Entry 8BYY (X-ray diffraction, 1.60 A resolution); this record covers chains A and B.

[Chain A]
Name: 14-3-3 protein sigma
Organism: Homo sapiens
Reference sequence: P31947 (1433S_HUMAN); residues 1-231 here = UniProt positions 1-231
Chain sequence (236 residues; numbered -4 to 231; the number before each row is that of its first residue; numbers below 1 keep their minus sign (Gly-4 is residue -4)):
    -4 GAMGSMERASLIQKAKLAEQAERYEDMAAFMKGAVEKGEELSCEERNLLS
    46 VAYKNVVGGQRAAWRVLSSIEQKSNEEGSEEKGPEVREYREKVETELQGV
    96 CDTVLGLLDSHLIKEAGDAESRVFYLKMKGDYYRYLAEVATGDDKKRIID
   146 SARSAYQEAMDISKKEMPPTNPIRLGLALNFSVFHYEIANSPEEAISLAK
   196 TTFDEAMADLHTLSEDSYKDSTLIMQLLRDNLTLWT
Sequence notes: expression tag (-4 to 0)
Residues lining bound ligands: SE3 (N-[3-(5-carbamimidoylthiophen-3-yl)phenyl]-2-[(4-chlorophenyl)amino]-2-methyl-propanamide): Glu14, Glu39, Asn42, Leu43, Val46, Phe119, Lys122, Pro167, Ile168, Gly171, Ile219
Curated features (UniProtKB/Swiss-Prot):
  - site (Interaction with phosphoserine on interacting protein): Arg56, Arg129
  - modified residue (Phosphoserine): Ser5, Ser74
Reported in the primary citation:
  - binding site for SE3: Pro167, Ile168, Gly171

[Chain B]
Name: ERalpha peptide
Chain sequence (5 residues; numbered 591 to 595; the number before each row is that of its first residue):
   591 FPATV
Modified / non-standard residues: Thr594 (phosphothreonine; TPO)
Reported in the primary citation:
  - binding site for SE3: Val595

[Chain A / chain B interface]
Contacting residue pairs (20; chain A residue first):
  Lys49(A) with Thr594(B); Val595(B)
  Arg56(A) with Thr594(B)
  Arg60(A) with Phe591(B)
  Lys122(A) with Val595(B), hydrogen bond (side chain-backbone)
  Arg129(A) with Thr594(B)
  Tyr130(A) with Thr594(B)
  Gly171(A) with Val595(B)
  Leu174(A) with Ala593(B); Thr594(B); Val595(B), hydrophobic
  Asn175(A) with Thr594(B); Val595(B), hydrogen bond (side chain-backbone)
  Val178(A) with Pro592(B), hydrophobic; Ala593(B); Thr594(B)
  Leu222(A) with Val595(B), hydrophobic
  Asn226(A) with Pro592(B); Ala593(B), hydrogen bond (side chain-backbone)
  Trp230(A) with Pro592(B), hydrophobic
Also at the interface, not in a pair above, chain A (16 interface residues in all): Asp126, Glu182, Leu229

[In short]
16 residues of chain A face 5 of chain B across their interface; the contacts include 3 hydrogen bonds. Polar
contacts include Lys122(A)-Val595(B), Asn175(A)-Val595(B) and Asn226(A)-Ala593(B). Chain A binds compound SE3.
From the paper: a binding site for SE3 at Pro167(A), Ile168(A) and Val595(B) among others.
Here chain A is 14-3-3 protein sigma (Homo sapiens) and chain B is ERalpha peptide. Entry 8BYY
(fragment-linked stabilizer for ERa - 14-3-3 interaction (1074395)) was determined by X-ray diffraction
together with 8BWJ, 8BWX, 8BWZ, 8BX0, 8BX3, 8BX4 and 24 further entries from the same study.
